7ERY - chain A; structure by X-ray diffraction, 1.77 A resolution.

[Chain A]
Name: Glycosyltransferase
From: Oryza sativa subsp. japonica
Notes: EC 2.4.1.-
UniProtKB: Q0DPB7 (Q0DPB7_ORYSJ); numbering as in UniProt (aligned over 1-462)
Amino-acid sequence (470 residues; row label = number of the first residue in the row):
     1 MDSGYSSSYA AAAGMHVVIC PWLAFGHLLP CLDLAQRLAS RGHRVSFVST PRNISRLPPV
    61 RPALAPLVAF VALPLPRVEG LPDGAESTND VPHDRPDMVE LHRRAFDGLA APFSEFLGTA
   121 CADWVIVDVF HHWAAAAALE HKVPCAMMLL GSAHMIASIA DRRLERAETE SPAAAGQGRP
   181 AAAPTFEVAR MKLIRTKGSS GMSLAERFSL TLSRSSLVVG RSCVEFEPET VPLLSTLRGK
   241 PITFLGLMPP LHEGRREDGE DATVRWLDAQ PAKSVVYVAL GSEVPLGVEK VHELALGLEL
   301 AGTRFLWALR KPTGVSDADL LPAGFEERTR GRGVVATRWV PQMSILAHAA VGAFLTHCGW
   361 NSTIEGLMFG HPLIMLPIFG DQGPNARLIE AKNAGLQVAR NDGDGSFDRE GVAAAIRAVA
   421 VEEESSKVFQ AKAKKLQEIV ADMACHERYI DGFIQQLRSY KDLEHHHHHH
Disordered / not traced: 1-12, 162-201, 461-470
Construct notes: expression tag (463-470)
What the authors report for this chain:
  - mutagenesis - E283A, E283Q: decreased catalytic activity
  - mutagenesis - F208M (4-fold), F208M/F379A (4-fold): increased catalytic activity on Reb A
  - mutagenesis - F208M (2-fold), F208M/F379A (3-fold): increased catalytic activity
  - mutagenesis - H93A: decreased catalytic activity on beta (1-6) glucosylation
  - mutagenesis - H93W, H93W/F208M, F208M/F379A: abolished catalytic activity on beta (1-6) glucosylation
  - mutagenesis - H93W: decreased catalytic activity on Reb A
  - mutagenesis - H93W: decreased catalytic activity on Rubu
  - mutagenesis - F379A: abolished catalytic activity (beta (1-6) activity)
  - mutagenesis - F379A: increased catalytic activity (beta (1-2) reaction)
  - mutagenesis - H93W/F208M: unchanged catalytic activity on Rubu
  - mutagenesis - H93W/F208M: unchanged catalytic activity
  - mutagenesis - H93W/F208M: unchanged catalytic activity on Reb A
  - mutagenesis - F208M/F379A (6-fold), F208M (3-fold): increased catalytic activity on Rubu
  - mutagenesis - H27A: abolished catalytic activity on beta (1-2) glucosylation

[Summary]
The paper reports that H93W, H93W/F208M and F208M/F379A abolish catalytic activity on beta (1-6)
glucosylation; E283A and E283Q reduce catalytic activity; 9 substitutions were tested in all.
Chain A is Glycosyltransferase (Oryza sativa subsp. japonica); the structure, apo form of the
glycosyltransferase, was determined by X-ray diffraction, deposited together with 7ERX, 7ES0, 7ES1 and 7ES2.
